9PC3 - chains G and I of the 12 polymer chains in the assembly; structure by electron microscopy, 3.69 A resolution.

== Chain G ==
Name: Syntaxin-1A
Source organism: Rattus norvegicus
UniProt: P32851 (STX1A_RAT); residues 1-267 here = UniProt positions 1-267
Amino-acid sequence (267 residues; each row starts with the number of its first residue):
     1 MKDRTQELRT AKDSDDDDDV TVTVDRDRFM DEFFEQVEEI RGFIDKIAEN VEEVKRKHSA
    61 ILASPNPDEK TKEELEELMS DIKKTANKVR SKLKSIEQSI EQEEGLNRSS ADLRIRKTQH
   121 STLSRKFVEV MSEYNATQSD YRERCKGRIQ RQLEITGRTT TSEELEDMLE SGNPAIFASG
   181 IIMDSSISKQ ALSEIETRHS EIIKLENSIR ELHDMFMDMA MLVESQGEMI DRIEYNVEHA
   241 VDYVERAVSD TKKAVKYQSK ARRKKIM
Unresolved in the structure: 1-196, 260-267
Swiss-Prot annotation at these positions:
  - site: Lys253, Ala254 (Microbial infection: Cleavage)
  - modified residue (Phosphoserine): Ser14, Ser64, Ser95, Ser188
  - cross-link (Glycyl lysine isopeptide (Lys-Gly)): Lys252 (interchain with G-Cter in SUMO), Lys253 (interchain with G-Cter in SUMO), Lys256 (interchain with G-Cter in SUMO)

== Chain I ==
Name: Synaptosomal-associated protein 25
Source organism: Rattus norvegicus
UniProt: P60881 (SNP25_RAT); residue numbers follow UniProt; this construct covers 1-206
Amino-acid sequence (222 residues; each row starts with the number of its first residue; numbers below 1 keep their minus sign (Met-15 is residue -15)):
   -15 MGSSHHHHHH SQDPNSMAED ADMRNELEEM QRRADQLADE SLESTRRMLQ LVEESKDAGI
    45 RTLVMLDEQG EQLERIEEGM DQINKDMKEA EKNLTDLGKF AGLAVAPANK LKSSDAYKKA
   105 WGNNQDGVVA SQPARVVDER EQMAISGGFI RRVTNDAREN EMDENLEQVS GIIGNLRHMA
   165 LDMGNEIDTQ NRQIDRIMEK ADSNKTRIDE ANQRATKMLG SG
Unresolved in the structure: -15 to 0, 83-129, 205-206
Differences from the reference sequence: expression tag (-15 to 0); conflict Ala85 (Cys in P60881), Ala88 (Cys in P60881), Ala90 (Cys in P60881), Ala92 (Cys in P60881)
Swiss-Prot annotation at these positions:
  - region: Gly111 to Val120 (Interaction with ZDHHC13 and ZDHHC17)
  - site ((Microbial infection) Cleavage): Arg180, Ile181, Gln197, Arg198
  - modified residue: Thr138 (Phosphothreonine), Ser154 (Phosphoserine), Ser187 (Phosphoserine)

== Chain G / chain I interface ==
Pairs across the interface - 28 pairs, chain G then chain I:
  Thr197(G) - Ser130(I)
  Arg198(G) - Phe133(I)
  Glu201(G) - Ser130(I)
  Glu201(G) - Gly132(I)
  Glu201(G) - Phe133(I)
  Leu205(G) - Ser154(I)
  Glu211(G) - Arg161(I)
  Leu212(G) - Ile157(I)  hydrophobic
  Leu212(G) - Arg161(I)
  Phe216(G) - Ala164(I)  hydrophobic
  Met219(G) - Gly168(I)
  Leu222(G) - Ile171(I)  hydrophobic
  Leu222(G) - Asp172(I)
  Leu222(G) - Asn175(I)
  Gln226(G) - Ile171(I)
  Gln226(G) - Gln174(I)
  Gln226(G) - Asn175(I)  hydrogen bond (side chain-backbone)
  Gln226(G) - Ile178(I)
  Met229(G) - Asn175(I)
  Met229(G) - Ile178(I)  hydrophobic
  Ile230(G) - Ile178(I)  hydrophobic
  Ile233(G) - Ile181(I)  hydrophobic
  Ile233(G) - Met182(I)  hydrophobic
  Asn236(G) - Lys189(I)
  His239(G) - Lys189(I)
  Tyr243(G) - Asp193(I)
  Val244(G) - Ile192(I)  hydrophobic
  Arg246(G) - Asn196(I)
Also at the interface, not in a pair above, chain G (23 interface residues in all): Ser208, Val223, Val237, Ala240, Ala247
Also at the interface, not in a pair above, chain I (24 interface residues in all): Leu57, Met64, Leu160, Met167, Asp179

== In short ==
The interface between chain G and chain I involves 23 residues on one side and 24 on the other; the contacts
include 1 hydrogen bond. Its one hydrogen-bonded contact is Gln226(G)-Asn175(I).
Chain G is Syntaxin-1A and chain I is Synaptosomal-associated protein 25, both from Rattus norvegicus; the
structure, 21bin20S complex (NSF-alphaSNAP-2:1 syntaxin-1a:SNAP-25), non-hydrolyzing, class 12, was determined
by electron microscopy together with 9OJR, 9OJU, 9OJZ, 9OK3, 9OK5, 9OKC and 17 further entries from the same
study.
